Entry 3ERE (X-ray diffraction, 2.50 A resolution); this record covers chains D and B of the 3 polymer chains in the assembly.

== Chain D ==
Protein: Arginine repressor
From: Mycobacterium tuberculosis
UniProtKB: P0A4Y8 (ARGR_MYCTU); residue numbers follow UniProt; this construct covers 1-170
Amino-acid sequence (170 residues; each row starts with the number of its first residue):
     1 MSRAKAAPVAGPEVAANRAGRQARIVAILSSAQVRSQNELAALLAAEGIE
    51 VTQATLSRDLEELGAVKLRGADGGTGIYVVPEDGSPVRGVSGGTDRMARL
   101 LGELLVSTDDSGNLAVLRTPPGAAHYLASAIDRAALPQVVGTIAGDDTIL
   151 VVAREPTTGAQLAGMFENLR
Not modelled in the structure: 1-14

== Chain B ==
Molecule: 16-nt DNA strand
Sequence (16 nucleotides; numbered 1 to 16; the number before each row is that of its first residue):
     1 TTGCATCGTTATGCAA

== How chain D and chain B interact ==
Contacting residue pairs (14):
  Arg-35(D) / DT10(B)  phosphate contact
  Ser-36(D) / DT10(B)  phosphate contact
  Gln-37(D) / DT10(B)  hydrogen bond to the phosphate
  Gln-37(D) / DA11(B)  hydrogen bond to the phosphate
  Gln-53(D) / DT10(B)  base contact
  Gln-53(D) / DA11(B)  hydrogen bond to the base
  Ala-54(D) / DT12(B)  base contact
  Ser-57(D) / DA11(B)  hydrogen bond to the phosphate
  Ser-57(D) / DT12(B)  base contact
  Arg-58(D) / DT12(B)  base contact
  Arg-58(D) / DG13(B)  hydrogen bond to the base
  Lys-67(D) / DT9(B)  hydrogen bond to the phosphate
  Lys-67(D) / DT10(B)  salt bridge to the phosphate
  Tyr-78(D) / DT10(B)  hydrogen bond to the phosphate
Interface residues without a listed pair, chain D (10 interface residues in all): Asn-38
Interface residues without a listed pair, chain B (6 interface residues in all): DC14

== In short ==
Chain D and chain B form an interface of 10 and 6 residues respectively, with 7 hydrogen bonds and 1 salt
bridge. Among the polar pairs are Gln-53(D)/DA11(B), Arg-58(D)/DG13(B) and Gln-37(D)/DT10(B).
Chain D is Arginine repressor (Mycobacterium tuberculosis) and chain B is a 16-nt DNA strand; the structure,
Crystal structure of the arginine repressor protein from Mycobacterium tuberculosis in complex with the DNA
operator, was determined by X-ray diffraction.
